5B7F - chain A; structure by X-ray diffraction, 1.45 A resolution.

# Chain A
Protein: Blue copper oxidase CueO
From: Escherichia coli K-12
UniProt: P36649 (CUEO_ECOLI); residues 29-516 here = UniProt positions 29-516
Chain sequence (492 residues; row label = number of the first residue in the row):
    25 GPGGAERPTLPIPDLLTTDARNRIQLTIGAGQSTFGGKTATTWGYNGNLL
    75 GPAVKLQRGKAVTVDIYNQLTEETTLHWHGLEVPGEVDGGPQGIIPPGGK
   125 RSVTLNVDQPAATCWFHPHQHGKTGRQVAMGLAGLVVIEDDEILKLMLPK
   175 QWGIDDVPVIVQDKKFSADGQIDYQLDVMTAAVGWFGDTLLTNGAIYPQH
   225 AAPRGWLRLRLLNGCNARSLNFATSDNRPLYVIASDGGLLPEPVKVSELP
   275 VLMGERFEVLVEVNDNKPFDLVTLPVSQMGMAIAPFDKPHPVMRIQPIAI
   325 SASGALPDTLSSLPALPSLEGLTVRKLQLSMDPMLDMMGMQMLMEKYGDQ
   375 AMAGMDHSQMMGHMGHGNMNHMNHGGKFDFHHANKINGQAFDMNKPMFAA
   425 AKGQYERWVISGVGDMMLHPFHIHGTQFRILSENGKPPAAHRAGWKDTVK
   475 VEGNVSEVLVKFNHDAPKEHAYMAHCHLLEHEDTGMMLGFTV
Not modelled in the structure: 25-30, 380-402
Sequence notes: expression tag (25-28)
Swiss-Prot annotation at these positions:
  - binding site (Cu cation): His-101, His-103, His-141, His-143, His-443, His-446, His-448, His-499, Cys-500, His-501, His-505
Metal / ion sites: Cu ion site 1 near His-101 (its only coordinating residue here); Cu ion site 2: His-103, His-141, His-501; Cu ion site 3: His-143, His-448, His-499; Ca2+: Asp-193, Asp-332; Cu ion site 4: His-443, Cys-500, His-505

# Overview
His-103, His-141 and His-501 form the Cu ion site 2. His-143, His-448 and His-499 coordinate Cu ion site 3.
UniProt lists 11 Cu cation-binding residues.
Chain A is Blue copper oxidase CueO (Escherichia coli K-12); the structure, Structure of CueO - the signal
peptide was truncated by HRV3C protease, was determined by X-ray diffraction together with 5B7E and 5B7M from
the same study.
